PDB entry 1YV4 | X-ray diffraction, 1.51 A resolution | chain A

== Chain A ==
Molecule: P-30 protein
Organism: Rana pipiens
Notes: EC 3.1.27.-
UniProtKB: P22069 (RNP30_RANPI); residues 1-104 here = UniProt positions 1-104
Sequence (104 residues; row label = number of the first residue in the row):
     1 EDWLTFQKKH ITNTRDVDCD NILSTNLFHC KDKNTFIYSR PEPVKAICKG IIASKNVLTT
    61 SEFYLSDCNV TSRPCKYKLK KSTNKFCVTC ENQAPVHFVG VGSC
Differences from the reference sequence: engineered mutation Leu-23 (Met in P22069)
Modified residues: Glu-1 (pyroglutamic acid; PCA)
Disulfide bonds: Cys-19/Cys-68, Cys-30/Cys-75, Cys-48/Cys-90, Cys-87/Cys-104
What the authors report for this chain:
  - binding site for sulfate ion: Trp-3, Lys-8, His-10, Arg-40 to Glu-42, Lys-45, His-97
  - contacts within the chain: Lys-31/Asn-34
  - conformationally variable residues: Lys-31, Arg-40 to Glu-42
  - catalytic residues: His-10, Lys-31, His-97 (citing earlier work)
  - mutagenesis - M23L (5-fold): increased catalytic activity (citing earlier work)

== Overview ==
From the paper: catalytic residues His-10, Lys-31 and His-97; M23L increases catalytic activity.
Chain A is P-30 protein (Rana pipiens); the structure, X-ray structure of M23L onconase at 100K, was
determined by X-ray diffraction (same publication as 1YV6 and 1YV7).
